1UNL - chains A and D; structure by X-ray diffraction, 2.20 A resolution.

Chain A:
Molecule: Cyclin-dependent kinase 5
From: Homo sapiens
Notes: EC 2.7.1.-
UniProt: Q00535 (CDK5_HUMAN); residue numbers follow UniProt; this construct covers 1-292
Chain sequence (292 residues; numbered 1 to 292; the number before each row is that of its first residue):
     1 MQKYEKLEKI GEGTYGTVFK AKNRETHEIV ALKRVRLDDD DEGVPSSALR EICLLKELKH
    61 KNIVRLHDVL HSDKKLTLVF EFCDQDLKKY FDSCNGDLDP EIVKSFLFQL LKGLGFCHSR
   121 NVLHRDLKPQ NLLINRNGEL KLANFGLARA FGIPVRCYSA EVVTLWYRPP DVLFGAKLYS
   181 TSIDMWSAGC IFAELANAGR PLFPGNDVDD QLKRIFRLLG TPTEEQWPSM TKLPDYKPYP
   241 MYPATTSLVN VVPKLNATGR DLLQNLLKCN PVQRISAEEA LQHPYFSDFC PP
Construct notes: engineered mutation Asn144 (Asp in Q00535)
Curated features (UniProtKB/Swiss-Prot):
  - active site: Asp126 (Proton acceptor)
  - binding site (ATP): Ile10 to Val18, Lys33
  - modified residue: Tyr15 (Phosphotyrosine), Thr17 (Phosphothreonine), Lys56 (N6-acetyllysine), Ser72 (Phosphoserine), Ser159 (Phosphoserine)
  - mutagenesis: Ser159 (S159A: No phenotype; S159T: Impaired p35/p25 (CDK5R1) binding)
Residues lining bound ligands: R-roscovitine (RRC): Ile10, Gly11, Glu12, Gly13, Val18, Ala31, Lys33, Val64, Phe80, Glu81, Phe82, Cys83, Asp84, Gln85, Asp86, Lys89, Gln130, Leu133, Ala143, Asn144

Chain D:
Molecule: Cyclin-dependent kinase 5 activator 1
From: Homo sapiens
UniProt: Q15078 (CD5R_HUMAN); residue numbers follow UniProt; this construct covers 100-307
Chain sequence (208 residues; numbered 100 to 307; the number before each row is that of its first residue):
   100 QPPPAQPPAP PASQLSGSQT GGSSSVKKAP HPAVTSAGTP KRVIVQASTS ELLRCLGEFL
   160 CRRCYRLKHL SPTDPVLWLR SVDRSLLLQG WQDQGFITPA NVVFLYMLCR DVISSEVGSD
   220 HELQAVLLTC LYLSYSYMGN EISYPLKPFL VESCKEAFWD RCLSVINLMS SKMLQINADP
   280 HYFTQVFSDL KNESGQEDKK RLLLGLDR
Disordered / not traced: 100-144, 295-307
Curated features (UniProtKB/Swiss-Prot):
  - modified residue: Thr138 (Phosphothreonine)
  - mutagenesis: Thr138 (T138A: Increased susceptibility to calpain; T138E: Reduced susceptibility to calpain), Leu305 (L305A: In L-3A mutant; abolished recognition and ubiquitination by the CRL2(FEM1B) complex; L305R: In L-3R mutant ...)

Interface between chain A and chain D:
Residue-residue contacts (57; chain A residue first):
  Leu37(A) - Lys254(D)  hydrogen bond (backbone-side chain)
  Leu37(A) - Trp258(D)
  Asp38(A) - Lys254(D)
  Glu42(A) - Trp190(D)
  Glu42(A) - Pro244(D)
  Gly43(A) - Ser242(D)
  Gly43(A) - Tyr243(D)
  Pro45(A) - Tyr231(D)
  Pro45(A) - Trp258(D)  hydrophobic
  Ser46(A) - Tyr231(D)  hydrogen bond (backbone-side chain)
  Ser46(A) - Ser235(D)  hydrogen bond
  Ser46(A) - Ser242(D)
  Ser46(A) - Tyr243(D)  hydrogen bond (side chain-backbone)
  Ser47(A) - Ile241(D)  hydrogen bond (side chain-backbone)
  Leu49(A) - Tyr231(D)  hydrophobic
  Leu49(A) - Ile265(D)  hydrophobic
  Arg50(A) - Ser235(D)  hydrogen bond (side chain-backbone)
  Arg50(A) - Glu240(D)
  Arg50(A) - Ile241(D)  hydrogen bond (side chain-backbone)
  Cys53(A) - Tyr236(D)  hydrophobic
  Cys53(A) - Ile265(D)  hydrophobic
  Cys53(A) - Ser269(D)
  Cys53(A) - Met272(D)  hydrophobic
  Leu54(A) - Tyr236(D)
  Lys56(A) - Ile265(D)
  Lys56(A) - Asn266(D)  hydrogen bond
  Lys56(A) - Ser269(D)
  Glu57(A) - Ser269(D)  hydrogen bond
  Glu57(A) - Ser270(D)  hydrogen bond (side chain-backbone)
  Glu57(A) - Leu273(D)
  His71(A) - Glu255(D)
  His71(A) - Trp258(D)
  His71(A) - Asp259(D)  salt bridge
  His71(A) - Leu262(D)
  Leu76(A) - Leu262(D)  hydrophobic
  Arg120(A) - Leu273(D)
  Asn121(A) - Ala277(D)
  Val122(A) - Leu273(D)  hydrophobic
  Arg149(A) - Met237(D)  hydrogen bond (side chain-backbone)
  Arg149(A) - Gly238(D)
  Arg149(A) - Asn239(D)
  Ala150(A) - Tyr236(D)
  Ala150(A) - Leu273(D)  hydrophobic
  Ala150(A) - Asn276(D)
  Phe151(A) - Asn276(D)
  Gly152(A) - Asn276(D)
  Ile153(A) - Ala199(D)  hydrophobic
  Ile153(A) - Met237(D)  hydrophobic
  Ile153(A) - Ile275(D)
  Ile153(A) - Asn276(D)  hydrogen bond (backbone-side chain)
  Ile153(A) - Phe282(D)  hydrophobic
  Pro154(A) - Ala199(D)
  Pro154(A) - Phe282(D)  hydrophobic
  Arg156(A) - Pro198(D)
  Cys157(A) - Asn239(D)  hydrogen bond (backbone-side chain)
  Tyr158(A) - Asn239(D)
  Ser159(A) - Asn239(D)
Other interface residues (no listed pair), chain A (31 interface residues in all): Ile52, Val69, Leu147
Other interface residues (no listed pair), chain D (35 interface residues in all): Gln193, Thr197, Phe203, Leu232, Leu245, Cys261

In short:
Chain A and chain D form an interface of 31 and 35 residues respectively; the contacts include 13 hydrogen
bonds and 1 salt bridge. Among the polar pairs are His71(A)-Asp259(D), Leu37(A)-Lys254(D) and
Ser46(A)-Tyr231(D). Ligands of chain A: R-roscovitine.
Here chain A is Cyclin-dependent kinase 5 and chain D is Cyclin-dependent kinase 5 activator 1, both from Homo
sapiens. Entry 1UNL (Structural mechanism for the inhibition of CD5-p25 from the roscovitine, aloisine and
indirubin) was determined by X-ray diffraction, deposited together with 1UNG and 1UNH.
